6JUE - chains L and A; structure by X-ray diffraction, 1.55 A resolution.

[Chain L]
Name: Partitioning defective 3 homolog
Organism: Rattus norvegicus
UniProt: Q9Z340 (PARD3_RAT); residues 7-110 here correspond to UniProt positions 582-685 (UniProt number = residue number + 575)
Amino-acid sequence (110 residues; numbered 1 to 110; the number before each row is that of its first residue):
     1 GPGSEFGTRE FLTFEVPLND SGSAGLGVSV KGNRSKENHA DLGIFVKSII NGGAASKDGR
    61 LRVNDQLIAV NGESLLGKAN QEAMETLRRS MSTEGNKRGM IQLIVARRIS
Not modelled in the structure: 1-4, 19-23, 95-97, 109-110
Sequence notes: expression tag (1-6)

[Chain A]
Name: Thr-ile-ile-thr-leu
Amino-acid sequence (10 residues; row label = number of the first residue in the row):
    81 LEEDGTIITL
Not modelled in the structure: 81-85

[How chain L and chain A interact]
Contacting residue pairs - 16 pairs, chain L then chain A:
  Gly-25(L) with Leu-90(A)
  Leu-26(L) with Leu-90(A), hydrogen bond (backbone-backbone)
  Gly-27(L) with Leu-90(A), hydrogen bond (backbone-backbone)
  Val-28(L) with Ile-88(A); Thr-89(A); Leu-90(A), hydrogen bond (backbone-backbone)
  Ser-29(L) with Ile-87(A); Ile-88(A); Thr-89(A), hydrogen bond
  Val-30(L) with Thr-86(A); Ile-87(A); Ile-88(A), hydrogen bond (backbone-backbone)
  Lys-31(L) with Thr-86(A)
  Met-84(L) with Thr-86(A); Ile-88(A), hydrophobic
  Leu-87(L) with Leu-90(A), hydrophobic
Other interface residues (no listed pair), chain L (14 interface residues in all): Ala-24, Gly-32, Ile-50, Arg-88, Met-91
Interface features reported in the paper:
  - interface residues, chain L: Gly-25(L)
  - hot spots on chain L (mutagenesis) - G25A/G27A (20-fold): decreased binding to Thr-ile-ile-thr-leu (chain A)

[In short]
14 residues of chain L and 5 residues of chain A are in contact; the contacts include 5 hydrogen bonds. Among
the polar pairs are Gly-27(L)/Leu-90(A), Ser-29(L)/Thr-89(A) and Leu-26(L)/Leu-90(A). From the paper:
G25A/G27A of chain L reduce binding to Thr-ile-ile-thr-leu (chain A); the interface residue Gly-25(L).
Here chain L is Partitioning defective 3 homolog (Rattus norvegicus) and chain A is Thr-ile-ile-thr-leu. Entry
6JUE (The complex of PDZ and PBM) was determined by X-ray diffraction.
